PDB entry 7X9W | electron microscopy, 2.78 A resolution | chains A and B of the 24 polymer chains in the assembly

== Chain A (and B) ==
Molecule: Sulfur oxygenase/reductase
Source organism: Acidianus ambivalens
Notes: EC 1.13.11.55; chain B of this document is another copy of the same molecule, construct and numbering; everything in this record applies to it too
Reference sequence: P29082 (SOR_ACIAM); residue numbers follow UniProt; this construct covers 2-308
Amino-acid sequence (307 residues; each row starts with the number of its first residue):
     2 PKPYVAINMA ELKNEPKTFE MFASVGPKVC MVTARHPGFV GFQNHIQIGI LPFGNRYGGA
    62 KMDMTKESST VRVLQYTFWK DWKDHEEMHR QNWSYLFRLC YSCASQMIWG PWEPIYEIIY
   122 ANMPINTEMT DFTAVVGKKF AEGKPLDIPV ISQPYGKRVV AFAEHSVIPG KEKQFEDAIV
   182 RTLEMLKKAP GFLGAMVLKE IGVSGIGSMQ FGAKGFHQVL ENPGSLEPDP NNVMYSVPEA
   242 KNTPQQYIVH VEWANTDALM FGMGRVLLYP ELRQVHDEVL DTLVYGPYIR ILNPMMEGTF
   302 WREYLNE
Modified / non-standard residues: C31 (S-mercaptocysteine; CSS)
Curated features (UniProtKB/Swiss-Prot):
  - binding site (Fe cation): H86, H90, E114
  - modified residue: C31 (Cysteine persulfide)
Bound ions: Fe ion: H86, H90, E114
From the paper describing this entry:
  - Fe ion coordination: H86, H90, E114
  - mutagenesis - C101A, C101S: decreased catalytic activity (citing earlier work)
  - self-association interface (contacts with another copy of this molecule): R99, M130, F133, F141, S226
  - mutagenesis - R99A, F133A (less than 2-fold), F133A/F141A, F141A (less than 2-fold), S226T: increased catalytic activity (citing earlier work)
  - catalytic residues: C101, C104 (citing earlier work)

== How chain A and chain B interact ==
Residue-residue contacts (46):
  N56(A) with K29(B)
  M130(A) with M130(B); T131(B)
  F133(A) with F133(B), hydrophobic; T134(B)
  F141(A) with F141(B), hydrophobic
  P146(A) with G138(B); K139(B); A142(B), hydrophobic
  L147(A) with K139(B); A142(B), hydrophobic
  I149(A) with T134(B); A135(B)
  P150(A) with T134(B), hydrogen bond (backbone-side chain); A135(B)
  V151(A) with T131(B); D132(B); A135(B), hydrophobic
  I152(A) with T131(B), hydrogen bond (backbone-backbone); T134(B)
  A190(A) with D132(B)
  P191(A) with E129(B); D132(B); P155(B), hydrophobic; Y156(B); T300(B)
  G192(A) with E129(B); D132(B), hydrogen bond (backbone-side chain)
  F193(A) with D132(B)
  N256(A) with E129(B)
  D258(A) with Y156(B)
  A259(A) with Y156(B), hydrophobic
  F262(A) with Y156(B), hydrophobic; M297(B), hydrophobic
  R266(A) with F301(B); E304(B), salt bridge
  L269(A) with C31(B); M32(B); A35(B); F40(B); F43(B), hydrophobic
  Y270(A) with F301(B), hydrophobic; E304(B)
  P271(A) with F40(B)
  R274(A) with M32(B); A35(B)
Interface residues without a listed pair, chain A (27 interface residues in all): L194, A255, G263, L268
Interface residues without a listed pair, chain B (28 interface residues in all): R36, H37, N127, K158, M296

== Summary ==
Chain A and chain B form an interface of 27 and 28 residues respectively; the contacts include 3 hydrogen
bonds and 1 salt bridge. Among the polar pairs are R266(A)-E304(B), P150(A)-T134(B) and G192(A)-D132(B). The
paper reports catalytic residues C101(A) and C104(A); R99A, F133A and F133A/F141A of chain A, among others,
increase catalytic activity; 7 substitutions were tested in all.
Chain A and chain B are both Sulfur oxygenase/reductase (Acidianus ambivalens); the structure, Sulfur
Oxygenase Reductase from Acidianus ambivalens, was determined by electron microscopy (same publication as
7X7M).
